Entry 1XYE (X-ray diffraction, 2.13 A resolution); this record covers chains C and D of the 4 polymer chains in the assembly.

Chain C:
Name: Hemoglobin alpha chain
Organism: Homo sapiens
Reference sequence: P01922 (HBA_HUMAN); residues 1-141 here = UniProt positions 1-141
Amino-acid sequence (141 residues; numbered 1 to 141; the number before each row is that of its first residue):
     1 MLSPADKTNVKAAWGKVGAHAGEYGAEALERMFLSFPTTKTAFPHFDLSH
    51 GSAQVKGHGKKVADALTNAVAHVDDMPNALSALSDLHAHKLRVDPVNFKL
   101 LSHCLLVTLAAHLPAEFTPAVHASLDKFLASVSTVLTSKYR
Differences from the reference sequence: engineered mutation M1 (Val in P01922), A42 (Tyr in P01922)
Bound ions: heme Fe near H87 (its only coordinating residue here)
Small-molecule neighbours: heme (HEM): M32, T39, A42, F43, H45, F46, H58, K61, V62, A65, L66, L83, L86, H87, L91, V93, N97, F98, L101, V132, L136

Chain D:
Name: Hemoglobin beta chain
Organism: Homo sapiens
Reference sequence: P68871 (HBB_HUMAN); residue numbers follow UniProt; this construct covers 1-146
Amino-acid sequence (146 residues; each row starts with the number of its first residue):
     1 VHLTPEEKSAVTALWGKVNVDEVGGEALGRLLVVYPWTQRFFESFGDLST
    51 PDAVMGNPKVKAHGKKVLGAFSDGLAHLDNLKGTFATLSELHCDKLHVDP
   101 ENFRLLGNVLVCVLAHHFGKEFTPPVQAAYQKVVAGVANALAHKYH
Bound ions: heme Fe near H92 (its only coordinating residue here)
Small-molecule neighbours: heme (HEM): L31, T38, F41, F42, F45, H63, K66, V67, A70, F71, F85, L88, L91, H92, L96, V98, N102, F103, L106, V137, L141
UniProt features mapped onto this chain:
  - natural variant: L3 (H3L: In Graz; this construct carries the variant), E7 (E7A: In G-Makassar; E7K: In Hb C; E7Q: In Machida; E7V: In SKCA), K8 (E8K: In G-Siriraj; this construct carries the variant), V11 (A11V: In Iraq-Halabja; this construct carries the variant), G16 (W16G: In Randwick; this construct carries the variant), V23 (E23V: In D-Granada; this construct carries the variant), G24 (V24G: In Miyashiro; this construct carries the variant), G25 (G25D: In Moscva; G25R: In Riverdale-Bronx; G25V: In Savannah), L32 (L32P: In Yokohama), V33 (L33V: In Muscat; this construct carries the variant), R40 (Q40R: In Tianshui; this construct carries the variant), F42 (F42Y: In Mequon; deletion: In Bruxelles), 11 further natural variant entries in UniProt

Interface between chain C and chain D:
Contacting residue pairs - 33 pairs, chain C then chain D:
  E30(C) with P124(D)
  R31(C) with F122(D), hydrogen bond (side chain-backbone); T123(D); P124(D); Q127(D), hydrogen bond
  L34(C) with P124(D), hydrophobic; P125(D); A128(D)
  S35(C) with Q127(D); A128(D); Q131(D)
  F36(C) with Q131(D)
  H103(C) with N108(D); Q131(D), hydrogen bond
  V107(C) with V111(D), hydrophobic; A115(D); Q127(D)
  A110(C) with C112(D); H116(D)
  A111(C) with A115(D); G119(D)
  P114(C) with H116(D), hydrogen bond (backbone-side chain)
  F117(C) with R30(D), hydrogen bond (backbone-side chain); H116(D), hydrogen bond (backbone-side chain)
  T118(C) with R30(D), hydrogen bond (backbone-side chain)
  P119(C) with R30(D); V33(D); M55(D), hydrophobic
  H122(C) with R30(D), hydrogen bond; V34(D); C112(D)
  A123(C) with V34(D)
  D126(C) with Y35(D)
Interface residues without a listed pair, chain C (19 interface residues in all): C104, L106, A120
Interface residues without a listed pair, chain D (19 interface residues in all): P51

Summary:
The chain C/chain D interface involves 19 residues from each chain, with 8 hydrogen bonds. Polar pairs include
R31(C)-F122(D), R31(C)-Q127(D) and H103(C)-Q131(D). Bound to chain C: heme. Bound to chain D: heme.
Chain C is Hemoglobin alpha chain and chain D is Hemoglobin beta chain, both from Homo sapiens; the structure,
T-to-THigh Transitions in Human Hemoglobin: alpha Y42A deoxy low salt, was determined by X-ray diffraction,
deposited together with 1XZ2 and 1XZ4.
